Entry 5MRC (electron microscopy, 3.25 A resolution); this record covers chains A and L of the 78 polymer chains in the assembly.

# Chain A
Molecule: 21S ribosomal RNA
From: Saccharomyces cerevisiae
Sequence (3296 nucleotides; row label = number of the first residue in the row):
     1 GUAAAAAGUAGAAUAAUAGAUUUGAAAUAUUUAUUAUAUAGAUUUAAAGA
    51 GAUAAUCAUGGAGUAUAAUAAUUAAAUUUAAUAAAUUUAAUAUAACUAUU
   101 AAUAGAAUUAGGUUACUAAUAAAUUAAUAACAAUUAAUUUUAAAACCUAA
   151 AGGUAAACCUUUAUAUUAAUAAUGUUAUUUUUUAUUAUUUUUAUAAUAAG
   201 AAUAAUUAUUAAUAAUAAUAAACUAAGUGAACUGAAACAUCUAAGUAACU
   251 UAAGGAUAAGAAAUCAACAGAGAUAUUAUGAGUAUUGGUGAGAGAAAAUA
   301 AUAAAGGUCUAAUAAGUAUUAUGUGAAAAAAAUGUAAGAAAAUAGGAUAA
   351 CAAAUUCUAAGACUAAAUACUAUUAAUAAGUAUAGUAAGUACCGUAAGGG
   401 AAAGUAUGAAAAUGAUUAUUUUAUAAGCAAUCAUGAAUAUAUUAUAUUAU
   451 AUUAAUGAUGUACCUUUUGUAUAAUGGGUCAGCAAGUAAUUAAUAUUAGU
   501 AAAACAAUAAGUUAUAAAUAAAUAGAAUAAUAUAUAUAUAUAAAAAAAUA
   551 UAUUAAAAUAUUUAAUUAAUAUUAAUUGACCCGAAAGCAAACGAUCUAAC
   601 UAUGAUAAGAUGGAUAAACGAUCGAACAGGUUGAUGUUGCAAUAUCAUCU
   651 GAUUAAUUGUGGUUAGUAGUGAAAGACAAAUCUGGUUUGCAGAUAGCUGG
   701 UUUUCUAUGAAAUAUAUGUAAGUAUAGCCUUUAUAAAUAAUAAUUAUUAU
   751 AUAAUAUUAUAUUAAUAUUAUAUAAAGAAUGGUACAGCAAUUAAUAUAUA
   801 UUAGGGAACUAUUAAAGUUUUAUUAAUAAUAUUAAAUCUCGAAAUAUUUA
   851 AUUAUAUAUAAUAAAGAGUCAGAUUAUGUGCGAUAAGGUAAAUAAUCUAA
   901 AGGGAAACAGCCCAGAUUAAGAUAUAAAGUUCCUAAUAAAUAAUAAGUGA
   951 AAUAAAUAUUAAAAUAUUAUAAUAUAAUCAGUUAAUGGGUUUGACAAUAA
  1001 CCAUUUUUUAAUGAACAUGUAACAAUGCACUGAUUUAUAAUAAAUAAAAA
  1051 AAAAUAAUAUUUAAAAUCAAAUAUAUAUAUAUUUGUUAAUAGAUAAUAUA
  1101 CGGAUCUUAAUAAUAAGAAUUAUUUAAUUCCUAAUAUGGAAUAUUAUAUU
  1151 UUUAUAAUAAAAAUAUAAAUACUGAAUAUCUAAAUAUUAUUAUUACUUUU
  1201 UUUUUAAUAAUAAUAAUAUGGUAAUAGAACAUUUAAUGAUAAUAUAUAUU
  1251 AGUUAUUAAUUAAUAUAUGUAUUAAUUAAAUAGAGAAUGCUGACAUGAGU
  1301 AACGAAAAAAAGGUAUAAACCUUUUCACCUAAAACAUAAGGUUUAACUAU
  1351 AAAAGUACGGCCCCUAAUUAAAUUAAUAAAAAUAUAAAUAUAUUUAAGAU
  1401 GGGAUAAUCUAUAUUAAUAAAAAUUUAUCUUAAAAUAUAUAUAUUAUUAA
  1451 UAAUUAUAUUAAUUAAUUAAUAAUAUAUAUAAUUAUAUUAUAUAUUAUAU
  1501 AUUUUUUAUAUAAUAUAAACUAAUAAAGAUCAGGAAAUAAUUAAUGUAUA
  1551 CCGUAAUGUAGACCGACUCAGGUAUGUAAGUAGAGAAUAUGAAGGUGAAU
  1601 UAGAUAAUUAAAGGGAAGGAACUCGGCAAAGAUAGCUCAUAAGUUAGUCA
  1651 AUAAAGAGUAAUAAGAACAAAGUUGUACAACUGUUUACUAAAAACACCGC
  1701 ACUUUGCAGAAACGAUAAGUUUAAGUAUAAGGUGUGAACUCUGCUCCAUG
  1751 CUUAAUAUAUAAAUAAAAUUAUUUAACGAUAAUUUAAUUAAAUUUAGGUA
  1801 AAUAGCAGCCUUAUUAUGAGGGUUAUAAUGUAGCGAAAUUCCUUGGCCUA
  1851 UAAUUGAGGUCCCGCAUGAAUGACGUAAUGAUACAACAACUGUCUCCCCU
  1901 UUAAGCUAAGUGAAAUUGAAAUCGUAGUGAAGAUGCUAUGUACCUUCAGC
  1951 AAGACGGAAAGACCCUAUGCAGCUUUACUGUAAUUAGAUAGAUCGAAUUA
  2001 UUGUUUAUUAUAUUCAGCAUAUUAAGUAAUCCUAUUAUUAGGUAAUCGUU
  2051 UAGAUAUUAAUGAGAUACUUAUUAUAAUAUAAUGAUAAUUCUAAUCUUAU
  2101 AAAUAAUUAUUAUUAUUAUUAUUAAUAAUAAUAAUAUGCUUUCAAGCAUA
  2151 GUGAUAAAACAUAUUUAUAUGAUAAUCACUUUACUUAAUAGAUAUAAUUC
  2201 UUAAGUAAUAUAUAAUAUAUAUUUUAUAUAUAUUAUAUAUAAUAUAAGAG
  2251 ACAAUCUCUAAUUGGUAGUUUUGAUGGGGCGUCAUUAUCAGCAAAAGUAU
  2301 CUGAAUAAGUCCAUAAAUAAAUAUAUAAAAUUAUUGAAUAAAAAAAAAAU
  2351 AAUAUAUAUUAUAUAUAUUAAUUAUAAAUUGAAAUAUGUUUAUAUAAAUU
  2401 UAUAUUUAUUGAAUAUAUUUUAGUAAUAGAUAAAAAUAUGUACAGUAAAA
  2451 UUGUAAGGAAAACAAUAAUAACUUUCUCCUCUCUCGGUGGGGGUUCACAC
  2501 CUAUUUUUAAUAGGUGUGAACCCCUCUUCGGGGUUCCGGUUCCCUUUCGG
  2551 GUCCCGGAACUUAAAUAAAAAUGGAAAGAAUUAAAUUAAUAUAAUGGUAU
  2601 AACUGUGCGAUAAUUGUAACACAAACGAGUGAAACAAGUACGUAAGUAUG
  2651 GCAUAAUGAACAAAUAACACUGAUUGUAAAGGUUAUUGAUAACGAAUAAA
  2701 AGUUACGCUAGGGAUAACAGGGUAAUAUAGCGAAAGAGUAGAUAUUGUAA
  2751 GCUAUGUUUGCCACCUCGAUGUCGACUCAACAUUUCCUCUUGGUUGUAAA
  2801 AGCUAAGAAGGGUUUGACUGUUCGUCAAUUAAAAUGUUACGUGAGUUGGG
  2851 UUAAAUACGAUGUGAAUCAGUAUGGUUCCUAUCUGCUGAAGGAAAUAUUA
  2901 UCAAAUUAAAUCUCAUUAUUAGUACGCAAGGACCAUAAUGAAUCAACCCA
  2951 UGGUGUAUCUAUUGAUAAUAAUAUAAUAUAUUUAAUAAAAAUAAUACUUU
  3001 AUUAAUAUAUUAUCUAUAUUAGUUUAUAUUUUAAUUAUAUAUUAUCAUAG
  3051 UAGAUAAGCUAAGUUGAUAAUAAAUAAAUAUUGAAUACAUAUUAAAUAUG
  3101 AAGUUGUUUUAAUAAGAUAAUUAAUCUGAUAAUUUUAUACUAAAAUUAAU
  3151 AAUUAUAGGUUUUAUAUAUUAUUUAUAAAUAAAUAUAUUAUAAUAAUAAU
  3201 AAUUAUUAUUAUUAAUAAAAAAUAUUAAUUAUAAUAUUAAUAAAAUACUA
  3251 AUUUAUCAGUUAUCUAUAUAAUAUCUAAUCUAUUAUUCUAUAUACU
Not modelled in the structure: 1-7, 80-83, 107-109, 129-131, 179-199, 554-559, 757-765, 811-815, 822, 967-1055, 1133-1136, 1153-1159, 1196-1204, 1375-1379, 1419-1422, 1441-1480, 1503-1505, 1538-1539, 2013-2077, 2101-2182, 2189-2197, 2222-2226, 2241-2242, 2277-2280, 2339-2344, 2393-2407, 2479-2572, 2715-2718, 2767-2771, 2985-3001, 3036-3039, 3179-3228, 3294-3296
Bound ions: Mg2+ site 1: A150, A218; Mg2+ site 2: A237, C238; Mg2+ site 3: G245, A327; Mg2+ site 4 near A258 (its only coordinating residue here); Mg2+ site 5 near G280 (its only coordinating residue here); Mg2+ site 6 near U322 (its only coordinating residue here); Mg2+ site 7 near A359 (its only coordinating residue here); Mg2+ site 8: A359, A360 (shared with 1 residue of chain b); Mg2+ site 9 near G394 (its only coordinating residue here); Mg2+ site 10: A423, U424; Mg2+ site 11 near G427 (its only coordinating residue here); Mg2+ site 12: C464 (shared with 3 residues of chain N); 130 more Mg2+ sites not listed

# Chain L
Molecule: bL17m
From: Saccharomyces cerevisiae
UniProt: P22353 (RM08_YEAST); numbering as in UniProt (aligned over 2-238)
Sequence (237 residues; each row starts with the number of its first residue):
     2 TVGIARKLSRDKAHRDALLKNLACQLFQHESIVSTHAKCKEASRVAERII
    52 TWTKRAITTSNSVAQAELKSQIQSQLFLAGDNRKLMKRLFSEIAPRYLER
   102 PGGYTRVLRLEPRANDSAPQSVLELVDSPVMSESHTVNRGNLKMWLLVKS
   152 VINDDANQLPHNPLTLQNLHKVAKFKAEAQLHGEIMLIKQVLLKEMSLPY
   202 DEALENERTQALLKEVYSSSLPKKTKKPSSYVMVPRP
Not modelled in the structure: 222-229

# Chain A / chain L interface
Residue-residue contacts (153; chain A residue first):
  A1307(A) - His15(L)  stacking on the base
  A1308(A) - Arg11(L)  hydrogen bond to the phosphate
  A1308(A) - His15(L)  sugar contact
  A1309(A) - Arg11(L)  salt bridge to the phosphate
  A1309(A) - Leu19(L)  sugar contact
  A1309(A) - Leu23(L)  sugar contact
  A1309(A) - Gln26(L)  hydrogen bond to the sugar
  A1309(A) - Lys39(L)  salt bridge to the phosphate
  A1310(A) - Gln26(L)  hydrogen bond to the sugar
  A1310(A) - His30(L)  sugar contact
  A1310(A) - Ile33(L)  phosphate contact
  A1310(A) - Val34(L)  phosphate contact
  A1310(A) - Ser35(L)  hydrogen bond to the phosphate
  A1311(A) - His30(L)  sugar contact
  A1311(A) - Ile33(L)  phosphate contact
  A1311(A) - Val34(L)  hydrogen bond to the phosphate
  A1311(A) - Arg140(L)  phosphate contact
  G1312(A) - Arg140(L)  salt bridge to the phosphate
  A1315(A) - Glu196(L)  hydrogen bond to the base
  A1318(A) - Arg114(L)  salt bridge to the phosphate
  A1318(A) - Asn116(L)  hydrogen bond to the base
  A1318(A) - Asp117(L)  base contact
  A1319(A) - Asn116(L)  hydrogen bond to the base
  U1324(A) - Gly81(L)  phosphate contact
  U1324(A) - Asp82(L)  hydrogen bond to the sugar
  U1325(A) - Asn22(L)  hydrogen bond to the sugar
  U1325(A) - Phe78(L)  sugar contact
  U1325(A) - Ala80(L)  sugar contact
  U1325(A) - Gly81(L)  hydrogen bond to the phosphate
  C1326(A) - Ala18(L)  sugar contact
  C1326(A) - Asn22(L)  hydrogen bond to the sugar
  C1326(A) - Phe78(L)  sugar contact
  U1601(A) - Asp117(L)  hydrogen bond to the sugar
  A1602(A) - Thr36(L)  phosphate contact
  A1602(A) - Asp117(L)  sugar contact
  A1602(A) - Ala119(L)  sugar contact
  A1602(A) - Pro120(L)  sugar contact
  G1603(A) - Thr36(L)  hydrogen bond to the phosphate
  G1603(A) - Ala38(L)  phosphate contact
  G1603(A) - Lys39(L)  salt bridge to the phosphate
  A1604(A) - Arg7(L)  salt bridge to the phosphate
  A1604(A) - Ser10(L)  base contact
  U1605(A) - Lys8(L)  base contact
  U1605(A) - Leu9(L)  base contact
  U1605(A) - Ser10(L)  hydrogen bond to the base
  U1900(A) - Thr2(L)  phosphate contact
  U1901(A) - Thr2(L)  phosphate contact
  U1901(A) - Val3(L)  phosphate contact
  U1901(A) - Lys8(L)  salt bridge to the phosphate
  U1902(A) - Lys8(L)  salt bridge to the phosphate
  U1902(A) - Arg11(L)  phosphate contact
  U1902(A) - Arg16(L)  salt bridge to the phosphate
  A1903(A) - Ser10(L)  phosphate contact
  A1908(A) - Ser118(L)  hydrogen bond to the sugar
  A1909(A) - Ala115(L)  sugar contact
  A1909(A) - Asn116(L)  hydrogen bond to the sugar
  A1909(A) - Asp117(L)  sugar contact
  A1909(A) - Ser118(L)  sugar contact
  G2955(A) - Thr2(L)  hydrogen bond to the sugar
  U2956(A) - Thr2(L)  hydrogen bond to the phosphate
  U2956(A) - Lys13(L)  phosphate contact
  U2956(A) - Arg16(L)  phosphate contact
  A2957(A) - Thr2(L)  hydrogen bond to the phosphate
  A2957(A) - Ile5(L)  sugar contact
  A2957(A) - Lys13(L)  hydrogen bond to the phosphate
  A2957(A) - Arg16(L)  salt bridge to the phosphate
  U2958(A) - Lys13(L)  salt bridge to the phosphate
  C2959(A) - Gln72(L)  phosphate contact
  A2968(A) - Gln74(L)  base contact
  A2968(A) - Leu79(L)  hydrogen bond to the sugar
  U2969(A) - Gln74(L)  hydrogen bond to the base
  U2969(A) - Leu79(L)  sugar contact
  U2969(A) - Arg84(L)  phosphate contact
  A2970(A) - Lys85(L)  phosphate contact
  U3010(A) - Lys85(L)  phosphate contact
  U3011(A) - Arg84(L)  salt bridge to the phosphate
  U3011(A) - Lys85(L)  salt bridge to the phosphate
  U3042(A) - Ser71(L)  hydrogen bond to the phosphate
  U3042(A) - Gln74(L)  hydrogen bond to the sugar
  U3043(A) - Ser71(L)  phosphate contact
  U3043(A) - Gln74(L)  hydrogen bond to the sugar
  U3043(A) - Ser75(L)  hydrogen bond to the phosphate
  A3044(A) - Lys21(L)  hydrogen bond to the phosphate
  A3044(A) - Ser75(L)  hydrogen bond to the phosphate
  A3044(A) - Phe78(L)  sugar contact
  C3046(A) - Ala14(L)  phosphate contact
  A3056(A) - Thr2(L)  base contact
  A3057(A) - Thr2(L)  base contact
  A3057(A) - Val3(L)  base contact
  U3125(A) - Ser231(L)  hydrogen bond to the sugar
  A3132(A) - Arg110(L)  salt bridge to the phosphate
  U3133(A) - His37(L)  salt bridge to the phosphate
  U3133(A) - Arg110(L)  salt bridge to the phosphate
  U3134(A) - Lys41(L)  phosphate contact
  A3149(A) - Gln168(L)  base contact
  A3149(A) - Lys172(L)  hydrogen bond to the base
  G3158(A) - Arg45(L)  hydrogen bond to the phosphate
  G3158(A) - Glu48(L)  sugar contact
  G3158(A) - Gly104(L)  base contact
  G3159(A) - Arg45(L)  salt bridge to the phosphate
  G3159(A) - Glu48(L)  sugar contact
  G3159(A) - Arg49(L)  salt bridge to the phosphate
  G3159(A) - Pro102(L)  hydrogen bond to the base
  G3159(A) - Gly103(L)  sugar contact
  G3159(A) - Gly104(L)  hydrogen bond to the sugar
  U3160(A) - Arg49(L)  salt bridge to the phosphate
  U3160(A) - Thr52(L)  hydrogen bond to the phosphate
  U3160(A) - Pro102(L)  sugar contact
  U3160(A) - Gly103(L)  sugar contact
  U3174(A) - Asn62(L)  sugar contact
  A3175(A) - Asn62(L)  phosphate contact
  A3236(A) - Asn62(L)  sugar contact
  U3237(A) - Asn62(L)  hydrogen bond to the phosphate
  U3237(A) - Ala65(L)  phosphate contact
  U3237(A) - Glu68(L)  sugar contact
  U3238(A) - Arg56(L)  salt bridge to the phosphate
  U3238(A) - Ala65(L)  phosphate contact
  U3238(A) - Glu68(L)  base contact
  U3238(A) - Leu69(L)  sugar contact
  U3238(A) - Gln72(L)  hydrogen bond to the sugar
  A3239(A) - Trp53(L)  phosphate contact
  A3239(A) - Arg56(L)  salt bridge to the phosphate
  A3239(A) - Gln72(L)  hydrogen bond to the sugar
  A3240(A) - Arg49(L)  salt bridge to the phosphate
  A3240(A) - Trp53(L)  phosphate contact
  U3241(A) - Arg45(L)  salt bridge to the phosphate
  U3241(A) - Arg49(L)  salt bridge to the phosphate
  C3248(A) - Arg101(L)  hydrogen bond to the phosphate
  C3248(A) - Pro102(L)  sugar contact
  C3248(A) - Gly103(L)  hydrogen bond to the sugar
  C3248(A) - Gly104(L)  hydrogen bond to the sugar
  C3248(A) - Lys175(L)  phosphate contact
  C3248(A) - Phe176(L)  sugar contact
  U3249(A) - Arg101(L)  salt bridge to the phosphate
  U3249(A) - Gly104(L)  sugar contact
  U3249(A) - Thr106(L)  hydrogen bond to the sugar
  U3249(A) - Arg107(L)  sugar contact
  U3249(A) - Lys172(L)  phosphate contact
  A3250(A) - Arg107(L)  salt bridge to the phosphate
  A3250(A) - Lys144(L)  salt bridge to the phosphate
  A3250(A) - Lys172(L)  salt bridge to the phosphate
  U3252(A) - Leu165(L)  sugar contact
  U3252(A) - Gln168(L)  base contact
  U3252(A) - Asn169(L)  hydrogen bond to the base
  U3252(A) - Lys172(L)  hydrogen bond to the base
  U3253(A) - Leu148(L)  base contact
  U3253(A) - Asn163(L)  hydrogen bond to the base
  U3253(A) - Leu165(L)  sugar contact
  U3253(A) - Thr166(L)  hydrogen bond to the base
  U3253(A) - Asn169(L)  hydrogen bond to the base
  U3254(A) - Asn163(L)  base contact
  U3254(A) - Pro164(L)  base contact
  U3254(A) - Leu165(L)  hydrogen bond to the base
Other interface residues (no listed pair), chain A (69 interface residues in all): G1910, A3009, U3045, A3124, A3152, U3161, U3176, A3251
Other interface residues (no listed pair), chain L (88 interface residues in all): Asp12, Asp17, Ser61, Ser63, Met87, Lys88, Tyr105, Val108, Leu109, Val127, Ser230, Met234

# Overview
69 residues of chain A face 88 of chain L across their interface; the contacts include 48 hydrogen bonds, 28
salt bridges and 1 aromatic stacking contact. Polar contacts include A1315(A)-Glu196(L), A1318(A)-Asn116(L)
and A1319(A)-Asn116(L). The Mg2+ site 1 is built by A150(A) and A218(A).
Chain A is 21S ribosomal RNA and chain L is bL17m, both from Saccharomyces cerevisiae; the structure,
Structure of the yeast mitochondrial ribosome - Class A, was determined by electron microscopy (same
publication as 5MRE and 5MRF).
